PDB entry 5Y88 | electron microscopy, 3.46 A resolution | chains E and N of the 44 polymer chains in the assembly

Chain E:
Molecule: Intron lariat
Source organism: Saccharomyces cerevisiae S288c
Sequence (38 nucleotides; numbered 1 to 504; 466 numbers in that range are skipped by the numbering (no residue carries them; nothing is unmodelled there); the number before each row is that of its first residue):
     1 GUAUGUAUUU AUUUUNNNNN NNNNN
   492 UAGAUACUAA CAC
Not modelled in the structure: 16-25

Chain N:
Name: Pre-mRNA-splicing factor CWC2
Source organism: Saccharomyces cerevisiae (strain ATCC 204508 / S288c)
UniProtKB: Q12046 (CWC2_YEAST); residue numbers follow UniProt; this construct covers 1-339
Chain sequence (339 residues; numbered 1 to 339; the number before each row is that of its first residue):
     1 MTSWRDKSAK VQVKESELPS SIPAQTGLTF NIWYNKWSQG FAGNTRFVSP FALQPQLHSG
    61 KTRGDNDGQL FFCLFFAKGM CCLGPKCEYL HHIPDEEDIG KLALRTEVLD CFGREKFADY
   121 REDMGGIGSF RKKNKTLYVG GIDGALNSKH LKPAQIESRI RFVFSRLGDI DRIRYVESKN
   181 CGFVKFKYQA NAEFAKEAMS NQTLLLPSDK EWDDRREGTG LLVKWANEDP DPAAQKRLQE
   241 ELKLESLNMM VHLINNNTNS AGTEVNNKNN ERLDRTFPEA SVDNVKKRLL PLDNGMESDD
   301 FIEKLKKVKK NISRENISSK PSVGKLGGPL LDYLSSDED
Not modelled in the structure: 262-339
Curated features (UniProtKB/Swiss-Prot):
  - zinc finger: Asp-67 to Pro-94 (C3H1-type)
  - modified residue (Phosphoserine): Ser-335, Ser-336
  - mutagenesis: Cys-73 (C73Y: Inhibits cell growth), Gly-79 (G79D: No effect. Synthetic lethal when associated with CLF1 lacking a TPR domain), Cys-87 (C87H: Inhibits cell growth), Phe-186 (F186D: Inhibits cell growth)

Chain E / chain N interface:
Contacting residue pairs (29; chain E residue first):
  U10(E) with Asn-44(N), base contact
  A11(E) with Asn-44(N), base contact; Arg-46(N), hydrogen bond to the base; Gly-141(N), sugar contact
  U12(E) with Tyr-138(N), hydrogen bond to the phosphate; Gly-140(N), phosphate contact; Gly-141(N), hydrogen bond to the phosphate; Lys-179(N), sugar contact; Asn-180(N), hydrogen bond to the sugar; Leu-222(N), phosphate contact
  U13(E) with Asp-123(N), base contact; Met-124(N), base contact; Tyr-138(N), stacking on the base; Phe-183(N), sugar contact; Lys-224(N), base contact; Trp-225(N), hydrogen bond to the base; Ala-226(N), base contact; Asn-227(N), hydrogen bond to the base
  U14(E) with Thr-136(N), base contact; Arg-174(N), hydrogen bond to the phosphate; Lys-179(N), salt bridge to the phosphate; Phe-183(N), base contact; Glu-228(N), base contact; Asp-229(N), hydrogen bond to the sugar; Pro-230(N), phosphate contact; Asp-231(N), sugar contact
  U15(E) with Arg-174(N), salt bridge to the phosphate; Pro-230(N), base contact; Asp-231(N), sugar contact
Interface residues without a listed pair, chain N (25 interface residues in all): Val-176, Ser-178, Thr-219, Pro-232

In short:
6 residues of chain E face 25 of chain N across their interface, with 8 hydrogen bonds, 2 salt bridges and 1
aromatic stacking contact. Polar pairs include A11(E)/Arg-46(N), U13(E)/Trp-225(N) and U13(E)/Asn-227(N). From
UniProt: 4 mutagenesis sites on chain N.
Chain E is Intron lariat (Saccharomyces cerevisiae S288c) and chain N is Pre-mRNA-splicing factor CWC2
(Saccharomyces cerevisiae (strain ATCC 204508 / S288c)); the structure, Cryo-EM structure of the intron-lariat
spliceosome ready for disassembly from S.cerevisiae at 3.5 angstrom, was determined by electron microscopy.
